Entry 3QIU (X-ray diffraction, 2.70 A resolution); this record covers chains B and D of the 5 polymer chains in the assembly.

# Chain B
Molecule: MHC class II H2-ia-beta chain
Source organism: Mus musculus
Reference sequence: Q31163 (Q31163_MOUSE); residues 3-198 here correspond to UniProt positions 29-224 (UniProt number = residue number + 26)
Amino-acid sequence (196 residues; each row starts with the number of its first residue):
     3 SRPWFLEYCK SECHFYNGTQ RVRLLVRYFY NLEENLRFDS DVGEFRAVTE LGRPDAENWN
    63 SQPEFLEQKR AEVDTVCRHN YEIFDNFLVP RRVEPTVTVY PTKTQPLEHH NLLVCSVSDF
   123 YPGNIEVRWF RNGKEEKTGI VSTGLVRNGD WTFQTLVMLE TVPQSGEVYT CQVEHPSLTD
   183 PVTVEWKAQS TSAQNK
Unresolved in the structure: 105-113, 134-135, 165-170, 187-198
Disulfide bonds: Cys15-Cys79, Cys117-Cys173
Glycans and other covalent adducts: N-acetylglucosamine (NAG) linked to Asn19

# Chain D
Molecule: TCR 226 beta chain
Source organism: Mus musculus
Amino-acid sequence (243 residues; each row starts with the number of its first residue):
     2 MKVIQTPRYL VKGQGQKAKM RCIPEKGHPV VFWYQQNKNN EFKFLINFQN QEVLQQIDMT
    62 EKRFSAECPS NSPCSLEIQS SEAGDSALYL CASSLNNANS DYTFGSGTRL LVIEDLKNVF
   122 PPEVAVFEPS EAEISHTQKA TLVCLATGFY PDHVELSWWV NGKEVHSGVC TDPQPLKEQP
   182 ALNDSRYALS SRLRVSATFW QNPRNHFRCQ VQFYGLSEND EWTQDRAKPV TQIVSAEAWG
   242 RAD
Unresolved in the structure: 183-184, 219-220, 244
Disulfide bonds: Cys23-Cys92, Cys69-Cys75, Cys145-Cys210

# Chain B / chain D interface
Pairs across the interface - 10 pairs, chain B then chain D:
  Trp61(B) - Asn97(D)
  Gln64(B) - Leu96(D)
  Gln64(B) - Asn97(D)
  Glu66(B) - Asn100(D)
  Phe67(B) - Asn97(D)
  Phe67(B) - Ala99(D)  hydrophobic
  Phe67(B) - Asn100(D)
  Gln70(B) - Ala99(D)  hydrogen bond (side chain-backbone)
  Gln70(B) - Asn100(D)
  Gln70(B) - Ser101(D)  hydrogen bond (side chain-backbone)
Interface residues without a listed pair, chain D (6 interface residues in all): Asp102

# In short
5 residues of chain B face 6 of chain D across their interface; the contacts include 2 hydrogen bonds. Polar
pairs include Gln70(B)-Ala99(D) and Gln70(B)-Ser101(D). N-acetylglucosamine is covalently linked to Asn19(B).
Here chain B is MHC class II H2-ia-beta chain and chain D is TCR 226 beta chain, both from Mus musculus. Entry
3QIU (Crystal structure of the 226 TCR in complex with MCC/I-Ek) was determined by X-ray diffraction (same
publication as 3QIW, 3QJF and 3QJH).
